1Q82 - chains A and D of the 31 polymer chains in the assembly; structure by X-ray diffraction, 2.98 A resolution.

== Chain A ==
Molecule: 23S ribosomal RNA
Source organism: Haloarcula marismortui
Sequence (2922 nucleotides; numbered 2 to 2923; the number before each row is that of its first residue):
     2 UUGGCUACUAUGCCAGCUGGUGGAUUGCUCGGCUCAGGCGCUGAUGAAGG
    52 ACGUGCCAAGCUGCGAUAAGCCAUGGGGAGCCGCACGGAGGCGAAGAACC
   102 AUGGAUUUCCGAAUGAGAAUCUCUCUAACAAUUGCUUCGCGCAAUGAGGA
   152 ACCCCGAGAACUGAAACAUCUCAGUAUCGGGAGGAACAGAAAACGCAAUG
   202 UGAUGUCGUUAGUAACCGCGAGUGAACGCGAUACAGCCCAAACCGAAGCC
   252 CUCACGGGCAAUGUGGUGUCAGGGCUACCUCUCAUCAGCCGACCGUCUCG
   302 ACGAAGUCUCUUGGAACAGAGCGUGAUACAGGGUGACAACCCCGUACUCG
   352 AGACCAGUACGACGUGCGGUAGUGCCAGAGUAGCGGGGGUUGGAUAUCCC
   402 UCGCGAAUAACGCAGGCAUCGACUGCGAAGGCUAAACACAACCUGAGACC
   452 GAUAGUGAACAAGUAGUGUGAACGAACGCUGCAAAGUACCCUCAGAAGGG
   502 AGGCGAAAUAGAGCAUGAAAUCAGUUGGCGAUCGAGCGACAGGGCAUACA
   552 AGGUCCCUCGACGAAUGACCGACGCGCGAGCGUCCAGUAAGACUCACGGG
   602 AAGCCGAUGUUCUGUCGUACGUUUUGAAAAACGAGCCAGGGAGUGUGUCU
   652 GCAUGGCAAGUCUAACCGGAGUAUCCGGGGAGGCACAGGGAAACCGACAU
   702 GGCCGCAGGGCUUUGCCCGAGGGCCGCCGUCUUCAAGGGCGGGGAGCCAU
   752 GUGGACACGACCCGAAUCCGGACGAUCUACGCAUGGACAAGAUGAAGCGU
   802 GCCGAAAGGCACGUGGAAGUCUGUUAGAGUUGGUGUCCUACAAUACCCUC
   852 UCGUGAUCUAUGUGUAGGGGUGAAAGGCCCAUCGAGUCCGGCAACAGCUG
   902 GUUCCAAUCGAAACAUGUCGAAGCAUGACCUCCGCCGAGGUAGUCUGUGA
   952 GGUAGAGCGACCGAUUGGUGUGUCCGCCUCCGAGAGGAGUCGGCACACCU
  1002 GUCAAACUCCAAACUUACAGACGCCGUUUGACGCGGGGAUUCCGGUGCGC
  1052 GGGGUAAGCCUGUGUACCAGGAGGGGAACAACCCAGAGAUAGGUUAAGGU
  1102 CCCCAAGUGUGGAUUAAGUGUAAUCCUCUGAAGGUGGUCUCGAGCCCUAG
  1152 ACAGCCGGGAGGUGAGCUUAGAAGCAGCUACCCUCUAAGAAAAGCGUAAC
  1202 AGCUUACCGGCCGAGGUUUGAGGCGCCCAAAAUGAUCGGGACUCAAAUCC
  1252 ACCACCGAGACCUGUCCGUACCACUCAUACUGGUAAUCGAGUAGAUUGGC
  1302 GCUCUAAUUGGAUGGAAGUAGGGGUGAAAACUCCUAUGGACCGAUUAGUG
  1352 ACGAAAAUCCUGGCCAUAGUAGCAGCGAUAGUCGGGUGAGAACCCCGACG
  1402 GCCUAAUGGAUAAGGGUUCCUCAGCACUGCUGAUCAGCUGAGGGUUAGCC
  1452 GGUCCUAAGUCAUACCGCAACUCGACUAUGACGAAAUGGGAAACGGGUUA
  1502 AUAUUCCCGUGCCACUAUGCAGUGAAAGUUGACGCCCUGGGGUCGAUCAC
  1552 GCUGGGCAUUCGCCCAGUCGAACCGUCCAACUCCGUGGAAGCCGUAAUGG
  1602 CAGGAAGCGGACGAACGGCGGCAUAGGGAAACGUGAUUCAACCUGGGGCC
  1652 CAUGAAAAGACGAGCAUAGUGUCCGUACCGAGAACCGACACAGGUGUCCA
  1702 UGGCGGCGAAAGCCAAGGCCUGUCGGGAGCAACCAACGUUAGGGAAUUCG
  1752 GCAAGUUAGUCCCGUACCUUCGGAAGAAGGGAUGCCUGCUCCGGAACGGA
  1802 GCAGGUCGCAGUGACUCGGAAGCUCGGACUGUCUAGUAACAACAUAGGUG
  1852 ACCGCAAAUCCGCAAGGACUCGUACGGUCACUGAAUCCUGCCCAGUGCAG
  1902 GUAUCUGAACACCUCGUACAAGAGGACGAAGGACCUGUCAACGGCGGGGG
  1952 UAACUAUGACCCUCUUAAGGUAGCGUAGUACCUUGCCGCAUCAGUAGCGG
  2002 CUUGCAUGAAUGGAUUAACCAGAGCUUCACUGUCCCAACGUUGGGCCCGG
  2052 UGAACUGUACAUUCCAGUGCGGAGUCUGGAGACACCCAGGGGGAAGCGAA
  2102 GACCCUAUGGAGCUUUACUGCAGGCUGUCGCUGAGACGUGGUCGCCGAUG
  2152 UGCAGCAUAGGUAGGAGACACUACACAGGUACCCGCGCUAGCGGGCCACC
  2202 GAGUCAACAGUGAAAUACUACCCGUCGGUGACUGCGACUCUCACUCCGGG
  2252 AGGAGGACACCGAUAGCCGGGCAGUUUGACUGGGGCGGUACGCGCUCGAA
  2302 AAGAUAUCGAGCGCGCCCUAUGGCUAUCUCAGCCGGGACAGAGACCCGGC
  2352 GAAGAGUGCAAGAGCAAAAGAUAGCUUGACAGUGUUCUUCCCAACGAGGA
  2402 ACGCUGACGCGAAAGCGUGGUCUAGCGAACCAAUUAGCCUGCUUGAUGCG
  2452 GGCAAUUGAUGACAGAAAAGCUACCCUAGGGAUAACAGAGUCGUCACUCG
  2502 CAAGAGCACAUAUCGACCGAGUGGCUUGCUACCUCGAUGUCGGUUCCCUC
  2552 CAUCCUGCCCGUGCAGAAGCGGGCAAGGGUGAGGUUGUUCGCCUAUUAAA
  2602 GGAGGUCGUGAGCUGGGUUUAGACCGUCGUGAGACAGGUCGGCUGCUAUC
  2652 UACUGGGUGUGUAAUGGUGUCUGACAAGAACGACCGUAUAGUACGAGAGG
  2702 AACUACGGUUGGUGGCCACUGGUGUACCGGUUGUUCGAGAGAGCACGUGC
  2752 CGGGUAGCCACGCCACACGGGGUAAGAGCUGAACGCAUCUAAGCUCGAAA
  2802 CCCACUUGGAAAAGAGACACCGCCGAGGUCCCGCGUACAAGACGCGGUCG
  2852 AUAGACUCGGGGUGUGCGCGUCGAGGUAACGAGACGUUAAGCCCACGAGC
  2902 ACUAACAGACCAAAGCCAUCAU
Not modelled in the structure: 2-9, 126-127, 715, 971-998, 1560, 1952-1963, 2137-2236, 2339-2343, 2665-2666, 2915-2923
Bound ions: Mg2+ site 1 near G28 (its only coordinating residue here); Na+ site 1: C40, G41; Na+ site 2: G56, A59, G61; Na+ site 3 near U108 (its only coordinating residue here); Mg2+ site 2 near U115 (its only coordinating residue here); Na+ site 4: C141, G142; Na+ site 5 near U146 (its only coordinating residue here); Mg2+ site 3: C162, U2276; K+: C162, U163, U172; Mg2+ site 4: A165, A167, C168; Na+ site 6: A165, A166; Mg2+ site 5: A166, G219; 65 more Na+ sites not listed; 96 more Mg2+ sites not listed
Small-molecule neighbours: puromycin-5'-monophosphate (PPU): G2102, A2103, A2486, C2487, U2541, C2542, G2588, C2608, G2618, U2619, U2620
Reported in the primary citation:
  - binding site for CC-puromycin: G2588
  - catalytic residues: A2486 (proposed by the authors, not directly observed)

== Chain D ==
Name: 50S ribosomal protein L3P
Source organism: Haloarcula marismortui
UniProt: P20279 (RL3_HALMA); aligned to UniProt positions 1-337 over residues 1-337 (the alignment contains insertions or deletions, so no single offset holds)
Amino-acid sequence (337 residues; numbered 1 to 337; the number before each row is that of its first residue):
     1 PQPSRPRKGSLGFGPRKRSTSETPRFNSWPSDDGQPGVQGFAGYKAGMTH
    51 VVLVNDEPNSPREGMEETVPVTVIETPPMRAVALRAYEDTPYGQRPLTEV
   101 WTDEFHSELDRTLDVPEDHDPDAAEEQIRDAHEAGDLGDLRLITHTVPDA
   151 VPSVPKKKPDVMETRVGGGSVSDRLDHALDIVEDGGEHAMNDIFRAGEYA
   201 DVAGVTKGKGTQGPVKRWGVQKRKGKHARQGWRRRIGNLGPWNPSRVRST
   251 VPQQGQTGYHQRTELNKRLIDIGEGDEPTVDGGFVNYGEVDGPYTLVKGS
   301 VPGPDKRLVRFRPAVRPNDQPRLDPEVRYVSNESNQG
Differences from the reference sequence: conflict Arg310 (Phe311 in P20279)
Bound ions: Na+ site 1: Arg229 (shared with G836(A) of chain A); Mg2+ site 1: Gln230 (shared with G836(A), U2615(A) of chain A); Na+ site 2: Gln230 (shared with U837(A) of chain A); Mg2+ site 2: Asn335 (shared with A2757(A) of chain A)

== Interface between chain A and chain D ==
Residue-residue contacts (328; chain A residue first):
  U835(A) with Lys226(D), phosphate contact; Arg229(D), salt bridge to the phosphate; Gln230(D), hydrogen bond to the phosphate
  G836(A) with Arg229(D), phosphate contact; Gln230(D), phosphate contact
  U837(A) with Gln230(D), phosphate contact
  U1234(A) with Pro244(D), base contact; Arg246(D), hydrogen bond to the base; Arg248(D), sugar contact
  A1732(A) with Thr211(D), hydrogen bond to the sugar; Gln212(D), sugar contact
  A1733(A) with Thr211(D), sugar contact; Gln212(D), hydrogen bond to the sugar; Gly213(D), hydrogen bond to the phosphate; Gln254(D), sugar contact
  C1734(A) with Gly213(D), phosphate contact; Arg234(D), salt bridge to the phosphate; Arg235(D), hydrogen bond to the sugar
  C1735(A) with Gly231(D), sugar contact; Trp232(D), phosphate contact; Arg233(D), hydrogen bond to the phosphate; Arg234(D), hydrogen bond to the phosphate; Arg235(D), salt bridge to the phosphate
  A1736(A) with Gly231(D), phosphate contact; Arg233(D), salt bridge to the phosphate
  G1751(A) with Lys226(D), hydrogen bond to the base
  C1753(A) with Lys226(D), base contact; Arg229(D), hydrogen bond to the base
  A1754(A) with Arg229(D), hydrogen bond to the sugar
  U2034(A) with Gly225(D), hydrogen bond to the phosphate
  C2035(A) with Lys224(D), phosphate contact; Gly225(D), hydrogen bond to the phosphate
  C2036(A) with Lys224(D), salt bridge to the phosphate
  C2037(A) with Lys224(D), hydrogen bond to the phosphate
  A2038(A) with Gln221(D), phosphate contact; Lys222(D), hydrogen bond to the phosphate; Lys224(D), salt bridge to the phosphate
  A2039(A) with Lys222(D), phosphate contact; Arg234(D), salt bridge to the phosphate
  C2065(A) with Arg246(D), hydrogen bond to the phosphate
  C2066(A) with Pro244(D), phosphate contact; Arg246(D), salt bridge to the phosphate
  G2090(A) with Gln253(D), hydrogen bond to the base; Gln254(D), hydrogen bond to the sugar
  G2091(A) with Arg235(D), salt bridge to the phosphate; Leu239(D), base contact; Gln253(D), hydrogen bond to the base
  G2092(A) with Trp232(D), hydrogen bond to the phosphate; Arg235(D), salt bridge to the phosphate; Leu239(D), sugar contact
  G2093(A) with Asn238(D), phosphate contact; Leu239(D), hydrogen bond to the phosphate; Gly240(D), sugar contact; Pro241(D), hydrogen bond to the sugar; Trp242(D), sugar contact; Pro244(D), sugar contact; Ser245(D), hydrogen bond to the base; Arg246(D), base contact; Val247(D), base contact
  G2094(A) with Trp242(D), sugar contact; Ser245(D), sugar contact
  A2096(A) with Trp242(D), sugar contact
  G2544(A) with His227(D), base contact
  U2545(A) with Gln2(D), hydrogen bond to the phosphate
  U2546(A) with Gln2(D), base contact; Gln221(D), sugar contact; Ile236(D), sugar contact; Gly237(D), hydrogen bond to the sugar; Asn238(D), base contact
  C2547(A) with Gln2(D), hydrogen bond to the base; Arg5(D), salt bridge to the phosphate; Lys8(D), phosphate contact; Val220(D), phosphate contact; Gln221(D), hydrogen bond to the phosphate; Ile236(D), sugar contact; Asn238(D), hydrogen bond to the base; Pro252(D), sugar contact
  C2548(A) with Arg5(D), salt bridge to the phosphate; Arg7(D), phosphate contact; Lys8(D), hydrogen bond to the phosphate; Pro241(D), base contact; Arg248(D), sugar contact; Thr250(D), hydrogen bond to the sugar; Val251(D), sugar contact; Pro252(D), sugar contact
  C2549(A) with Arg7(D), salt bridge to the phosphate; Arg248(D), hydrogen bond to the sugar; Thr250(D), sugar contact
  G2580(A) with Pro6(D), phosphate contact
  U2581(A) with Ser4(D), base contact; Arg5(D), hydrogen bond to the phosphate; Pro6(D), phosphate contact
  G2582(A) with Pro3(D), phosphate contact; Ser4(D), hydrogen bond to the phosphate
  A2583(A) with Pro3(D), phosphate contact
  C2591(A) with Pro1(D), phosphate contact
  G2606(A) with Pro241(D), base contact; Asn243(D), hydrogen bond to the sugar
  U2607(A) with Trp242(D), stacking on the base; Asn243(D), hydrogen bond to the phosphate
  G2609(A) with Asn238(D), base contact; Pro241(D), sugar contact; Trp242(D), hydrogen bond to the sugar
  U2610(A) with Asn238(D), sugar contact; Trp242(D), phosphate contact
  G2613(A) with Arg223(D), hydrogen bond to the sugar; Trp232(D), sugar contact; Gly237(D), base contact
  C2614(A) with Arg223(D), hydrogen bond to the sugar; His227(D), hydrogen bond to the sugar; Gln230(D), phosphate contact; Trp232(D), sugar contact
  U2615(A) with Lys226(D), phosphate contact; His227(D), sugar contact; Gln230(D), phosphate contact
  G2616(A) with Lys226(D), salt bridge to the phosphate
  A2653(A) with Arg246(D), sugar contact; Val247(D), hydrogen bond to the sugar
  C2654(A) with Val247(D), sugar contact; Arg248(D), sugar contact; Ser249(D), phosphate contact; Gln253(D), hydrogen bond to the base
  U2655(A) with Arg217(D), hydrogen bond to the sugar; Ser249(D), phosphate contact; Gln253(D), hydrogen bond to the sugar; Gln254(D), hydrogen bond to the sugar
  G2656(A) with Pro15(D), phosphate contact; Arg16(D), hydrogen bond to the phosphate; Lys17(D), phosphate contact; Arg217(D), salt bridge to the phosphate; Gly255(D), sugar contact; Gln256(D), hydrogen bond to the sugar
  G2657(A) with Lys17(D), phosphate contact; Arg18(D), hydrogen bond to the phosphate; Gln256(D), sugar contact
  G2658(A) with Arg18(D), salt bridge to the phosphate
  G2668(A) with Asp114(D), hydrogen bond to the base
  U2669(A) with Thr112(D), hydrogen bond to the sugar; Leu113(D), sugar contact; Asp114(D), sugar contact
  G2670(A) with Arg85(D), base contact; Thr112(D), sugar contact; Leu113(D), sugar contact
  U2671(A) with Arg25(D), salt bridge to the phosphate; Arg85(D), hydrogen bond to the base; Ile143(D), sugar contact; Val161(D), phosphate contact; Met162(D), phosphate contact; Glu163(D), hydrogen bond to the sugar
  C2672(A) with Arg25(D), salt bridge to the phosphate; Arg85(D), sugar contact; Tyr87(D), hydrogen bond to the sugar; Arg141(D), hydrogen bond to the phosphate; Met162(D), phosphate contact; Glu163(D), hydrogen bond to the phosphate
  U2673(A) with Tyr87(D), sugar contact; Gln94(D), hydrogen bond to the sugar; Arg141(D), salt bridge to the phosphate
  G2674(A) with Tyr92(D), sugar contact; Gly93(D), phosphate contact; Gln94(D), hydrogen bond to the phosphate
  A2678(A) with Leu11(D), hydrogen bond to the sugar; Gly12(D), base contact
  G2679(A) with Leu11(D), sugar contact; Gly12(D), sugar contact
  A2680(A) with Pro6(D), base contact
  A2681(A) with Ser10(D), hydrogen bond to the base
  C2682(A) with Arg316(D), salt bridge to the phosphate
  C2707(A) with Asn59(D), phosphate contact
  G2708(A) with Glu57(D), phosphate contact; Asn59(D), phosphate contact
  G2713(A) with Pro6(D), sugar contact
  U2714(A) with Arg7(D), phosphate contact; Gly9(D), hydrogen bond to the phosphate; Ser10(D), hydrogen bond to the phosphate; Phe13(D), sugar contact
  G2715(A) with Gly9(D), phosphate contact; Ser10(D), hydrogen bond to the phosphate; Phe13(D), sugar contact; Arg16(D), salt bridge to the phosphate; Arg262(D), hydrogen bond to the sugar; Glu264(D), hydrogen bond to the base
  G2716(A) with Thr206(D), sugar contact; Arg262(D), salt bridge to the phosphate; Glu264(D), sugar contact; Ser300(D), hydrogen bond to the base; Pro302(D), sugar contact
  C2717(A) with Lys45(D), hydrogen bond to the phosphate; Met48(D), sugar contact; Thr206(D), phosphate contact; Lys207(D), hydrogen bond to the phosphate; Ser300(D), sugar contact; Val301(D), sugar contact; Pro302(D), sugar contact; Gly303(D), hydrogen bond to the phosphate
  C2718(A) with Lys45(D), salt bridge to the phosphate; Met48(D), sugar contact; Lys207(D), salt bridge to the phosphate
  A2719(A) with Met48(D), sugar contact; Thr49(D), hydrogen bond to the sugar; His50(D), hydrogen bond to the sugar; Pro70(D), base contact; Asn335(D), sugar contact
  U2756(A) with Gln336(D), phosphate contact; Gly337(D), hydrogen bond to the phosphate
  A2757(A) with Val285(D), phosphate contact; Asn335(D), phosphate contact; Gln336(D), phosphate contact; Gly337(D), hydrogen bond to the phosphate
  G2758(A) with Asn286(D), sugar contact
  C2759(A) with Lys207(D), salt bridge to the phosphate
  C2760(A) with Lys209(D), salt bridge to the phosphate; Lys216(D), salt bridge to the phosphate
  C2764(A) with Pro70(D), sugar contact
  C2765(A) with Glu264(D), base contact; Lys267(D), hydrogen bond to the sugar; Lys298(D), sugar contact; Gly299(D), sugar contact; Ser300(D), base contact
  A2766(A) with Leu265(D), hydrogen bond to the sugar; Asn266(D), sugar contact; Lys267(D), sugar contact; Lys298(D), salt bridge to the phosphate
  C2767(A) with Asn266(D), hydrogen bond to the phosphate; Arg316(D), hydrogen bond to the phosphate; Asn318(D), hydrogen bond to the phosphate
  A2768(A) with Arg316(D), hydrogen bond to the phosphate; Asn318(D), hydrogen bond to the phosphate
  C2806(A) with Ser28(D), hydrogen bond to the phosphate; Leu265(D), sugar contact; Arg316(D), sugar contact
  U2807(A) with Gly12(D), base contact; Phe13(D), sugar contact; Asn27(D), hydrogen bond to the phosphate; Ser28(D), hydrogen bond to the phosphate; Thr263(D), hydrogen bond to the phosphate; Arg312(D), salt bridge to the phosphate
  U2808(A) with Gly12(D), sugar contact; Phe13(D), sugar contact; Gly14(D), hydrogen bond to the sugar; Asn27(D), hydrogen bond to the phosphate; Gln261(D), hydrogen bond to the phosphate; Arg262(D), phosphate contact; Thr263(D), hydrogen bond to the phosphate
  G2809(A) with Gly14(D), sugar contact; Pro15(D), sugar contact; Lys17(D), phosphate contact; Gln261(D), phosphate contact
  G2810(A) with Lys17(D), salt bridge to the phosphate; Thr20(D), hydrogen bond to the phosphate
  G2815(A) with Tyr92(D), hydrogen bond to the base
  G2817(A) with Arg95(D), hydrogen bond to the sugar
  A2818(A) with Arg95(D), sugar contact; Pro96(D), hydrogen bond to the sugar
  C2819(A) with Arg85(D), hydrogen bond to the base; Pro96(D), sugar contact; Leu97(D), phosphate contact; Thr98(D), sugar contact; Glu99(D), hydrogen bond to the sugar
  A2820(A) with Thr98(D), phosphate contact; Glu99(D), sugar contact; Trp101(D), hydrogen bond to the sugar; His119(D), phosphate contact
  C2821(A) with Asp114(D), hydrogen bond to the sugar; Val115(D), sugar contact; Pro116(D), sugar contact; Glu117(D), phosphate contact; His119(D), salt bridge to the phosphate
  C2822(A) with Asp114(D), sugar contact; Val115(D), sugar contact; Glu117(D), hydrogen bond to the phosphate; Asp118(D), hydrogen bond to the phosphate
  G2823(A) with Glu117(D), phosphate contact
  A2827(A) with Asp114(D), sugar contact
  G2828(A) with Asp114(D), phosphate contact
  U2837(A) with Glu22(D), base contact; Val154(D), base contact; Lys156(D), base contact; Pro304(D), sugar contact; Asp305(D), sugar contact; Lys306(D), salt bridge to the phosphate; Arg307(D), hydrogen bond to the base
  A2838(A) with Lys207(D), phosphate contact; Gly208(D), hydrogen bond to the phosphate; Tyr259(D), sugar contact; Arg307(D), salt bridge to the phosphate
  C2839(A) with Arg18(D), sugar contact; Gly208(D), phosphate contact; Lys209(D), hydrogen bond to the phosphate; Gly210(D), hydrogen bond to the phosphate; Gln256(D), hydrogen bond to the phosphate
  A2840(A) with Gly210(D), phosphate contact; Thr211(D), hydrogen bond to the phosphate
  G2842(A) with Arg18(D), hydrogen bond to the base
  A2843(A) with Arg18(D), hydrogen bond to the base
  C2844(A) with Tyr259(D), sugar contact
  C2846(A) with Pro155(D), sugar contact; Lys156(D), phosphate contact; Lys158(D), phosphate contact
  G2847(A) with Arg111(D), salt bridge to the phosphate; Pro155(D), sugar contact; Lys156(D), phosphate contact; Lys157(D), hydrogen bond to the phosphate; Lys158(D), hydrogen bond to the phosphate
  G2848(A) with Arg111(D), salt bridge to the phosphate; Lys157(D), salt bridge to the phosphate
  G2851(A) with Lys157(D), hydrogen bond to the phosphate
  A2852(A) with Lys157(D), salt bridge to the phosphate
  U2853(A) with Pro155(D), phosphate contact
  G2860(A) with Gly282(D), hydrogen bond to the base; Gln336(D), base contact
  G2861(A) with Asp281(D), hydrogen bond to the sugar; Gly282(D), sugar contact; Ser334(D), hydrogen bond to the sugar; Gln336(D), hydrogen bond to the base
  G2862(A) with Ser334(D), phosphate contact; Gln336(D), sugar contact; Gly337(D), phosphate contact
  C2897(A) with Val285(D), sugar contact; Asn286(D), hydrogen bond to the sugar; Gln336(D), hydrogen bond to the base
  G2898(A) with Gly282(D), sugar contact; Phe284(D), sugar contact; Asn286(D), phosphate contact; Tyr287(D), sugar contact; Gly288(D), phosphate contact; Glu289(D), sugar contact
  A2899(A) with Glu289(D), sugar contact
Interface residues without a listed pair, chain A (126 interface residues in all): G834, C1750, A2089, A2095, U2539, U2590, G2712, C2720, G2845, G2863
Interface residues without a listed pair, chain D (147 interface residues in all): Ser19, Val215, Thr257, His260, Gly283, Arg310, Val315, Glu333

== In short ==
126 residues of chain A and 147 residues of chain D are in contact; the contacts include 113 hydrogen bonds,
37 salt bridges and 1 aromatic stacking contact. Polar contacts include U1234(A)-Arg246(D), G1751(A)-Lys226(D)
and C1753(A)-Arg229(D). Chain A binds puromycin-5'-monophosphate. The paper reports the catalytic residue
A2486(A); a binding site for CC-puromycin at G2588(A).
Here chain A is 23S ribosomal RNA and chain D is 50S ribosomal protein L3P, both from Haloarcula marismortui.
Entry 1Q82 (Crystal Structure of CC-Puromycin bound to the A-site of the 50S ribosomal subunit) was determined
by X-ray diffraction (same publication as 1Q7Y, 1Q81, 1Q86 and 1M90).
